9CAG - chains A and E of the 3 polymer chains in the assembly; structure by electron microscopy, 3.33 A resolution.

[Chain A]
Molecule: DNA topoisomerase 3-beta-1
Source organism: Homo sapiens
Notes: EC 5.6.2.1
UniProtKB: O95985 (TOP3B_HUMAN); residues 1-611 here = UniProt positions 1-611
Chain sequence (612 residues; row label = number of the first residue in the row; numbering starts at 0):
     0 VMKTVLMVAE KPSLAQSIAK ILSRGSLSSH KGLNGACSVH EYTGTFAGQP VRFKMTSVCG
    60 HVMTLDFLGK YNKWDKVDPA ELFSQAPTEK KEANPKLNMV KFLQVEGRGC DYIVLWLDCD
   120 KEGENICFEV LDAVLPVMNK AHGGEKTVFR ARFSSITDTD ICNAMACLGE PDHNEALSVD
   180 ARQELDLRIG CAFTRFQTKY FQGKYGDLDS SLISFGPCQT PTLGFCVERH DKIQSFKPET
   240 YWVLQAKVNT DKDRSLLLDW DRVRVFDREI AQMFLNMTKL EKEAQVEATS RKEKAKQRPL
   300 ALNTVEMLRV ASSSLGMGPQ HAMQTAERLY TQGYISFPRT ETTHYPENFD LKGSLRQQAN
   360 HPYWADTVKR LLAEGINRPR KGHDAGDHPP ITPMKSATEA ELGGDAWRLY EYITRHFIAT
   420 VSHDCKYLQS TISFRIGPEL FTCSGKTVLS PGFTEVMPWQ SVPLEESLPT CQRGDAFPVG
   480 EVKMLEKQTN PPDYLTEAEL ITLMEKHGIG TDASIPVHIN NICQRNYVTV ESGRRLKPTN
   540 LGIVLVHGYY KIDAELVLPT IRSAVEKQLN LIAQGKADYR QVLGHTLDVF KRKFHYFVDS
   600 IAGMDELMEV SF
Differences from the reference sequence: expression tag (0); engineered mutation Phe336 (Tyr in O95985)
Ion coordination: Mn2+ site 1: Glu9, Asp117 (shared with A2(E), A3(E) of chain E); Mn2+ site 2: Glu340, Asp511
Reported in the primary citation:
  - mutagenesis - Y336F: abolished catalytic activity

[Chain E]
Molecule: 8-nt RNA strand
Sequence (8 nucleotides; each row starts with the number of its first residue; numbers below 1 keep their minus sign (A-3 is residue -3)):
    -3 ACUAAAAU
Ion coordination: Mn2+: A2, A3 (shared with Glu9(A), Asp117(A) of chain A)

[Interface between chain A and chain E]
Residue-residue contacts (57):
  Glu9(A) with A2(E), phosphate contact; A3(E), phosphate contact
  Lys10(A) with A3(E), salt bridge to the phosphate; U4(E), phosphate contact
  Cys58(A) with A2(E), base contact; A3(E), sugar contact
  Gly59(A) with A2(E), base contact; A3(E), sugar contact
  His60(A) with A2(E), hydrogen bond to the base
  Thr63(A) with A0(E), hydrogen bond to the base
  Asp65(A) with C-2(E), hydrogen bond to the base
  Asn71(A) with C-2(E), hydrogen bond to the base
  Trp73(A) with A-3(E), stacking on the base; C-2(E), base contact
  Asp117(A) with A3(E), phosphate contact
  Glu121(A) with A1(E), hydrogen bond to the sugar; A2(E), phosphate contact
  Arg181(A) with A0(E), hydrogen bond to the sugar
  Asp185(A) with U-1(E), hydrogen bond to the sugar; A0(E), sugar contact
  Leu186(A) with U-1(E), hydrogen bond to the base
  Gly189(A) with C-2(E), sugar contact; U-1(E), sugar contact
  Cys190(A) with C-2(E), base contact; U-1(E), sugar contact
  Thr193(A) with C-2(E), hydrogen bond to the sugar
  Arg194(A) with C-2(E), hydrogen bond to the base
  Leu211(A) with C-2(E), sugar contact
  Ser213(A) with C-2(E), hydrogen bond to the phosphate; U-1(E), hydrogen bond to the phosphate
  Phe214(A) with U-1(E), sugar contact
  Gly215(A) with U-1(E), phosphate contact; A0(E), phosphate contact
  Pro216(A) with U-1(E), sugar contact; A0(E), phosphate contact
  Cys217(A) with A0(E), hydrogen bond to the phosphate; A1(E), phosphate contact
  Gln218(A) with U-1(E), hydrogen bond to the phosphate; A0(E), hydrogen bond to the phosphate
  Glu326(A) with U4(E), phosphate contact
  Tyr329(A) with U4(E), phosphate contact
  Thr330(A) with U4(E), sugar contact
  Phe336(A) with A3(E), phosphate contact; U4(E), phosphate contact
  Arg338(A) with A3(E), salt bridge to the phosphate; U4(E), salt bridge to the phosphate
  His387(A) with A3(E), salt bridge to the phosphate
  Thr510(A) with A1(E), sugar contact; A2(E), hydrogen bond to the phosphate
  Asp511(A) with A2(E), phosphate contact
  Ala512(A) with A2(E), phosphate contact
  Ser513(A) with A1(E), hydrogen bond to the phosphate
  His517(A) with A0(E), phosphate contact; A1(E), salt bridge to the phosphate
  Arg524(A) with U-1(E), salt bridge to the phosphate
  Arg561(A) with A0(E), hydrogen bond to the phosphate; A1(E), salt bridge to the phosphate
Interface residues without a listed pair, chain A (41 interface residues in all): Pro11, Phe66, Gly509

[In short]
The interface between chain A and chain E involves 41 residues on one side and 8 on the other, with 18
hydrogen bonds, 7 salt bridges and 1 aromatic stacking contact. Polar pairs include His60(A)-A2(E),
Thr63(A)-A0(E) and Asp65(A)-C-2(E). Glu9(A), Asp117(A), A2(E) and A3(E) form the Mn2+ site. From the paper:
Y336F of chain A abolishes catalytic activity.
Chain A is DNA topoisomerase 3-beta-1 (Homo sapiens) and chain E is an 8-nt RNA strand; the structure, Human
TOP3B-TDRD3 core complex in RNA pre-cleavage state, was determined by electron microscopy (same publication as
9C9W, 9C9Y, 9CA0, 9CA1, 9CA4, 9CAH and 3 further entries).
